PDB entry 7ZEG | X-ray diffraction, 1.56 A resolution | chain A

[Chain A]
Name: 7-methylguanosine phosphate-specific 5'-nucleotidase
Organism: Homo sapiens
Notes: EC 3.1.3.91, 3.1.3.5
UniProt: Q969T7 (5NT3B_HUMAN); numbering as in UniProt (aligned over 1-300)
Chain sequence (302 residues; each row starts with the number of its first residue; numbers below 1 keep their minus sign (Arg-1 is residue -1)):
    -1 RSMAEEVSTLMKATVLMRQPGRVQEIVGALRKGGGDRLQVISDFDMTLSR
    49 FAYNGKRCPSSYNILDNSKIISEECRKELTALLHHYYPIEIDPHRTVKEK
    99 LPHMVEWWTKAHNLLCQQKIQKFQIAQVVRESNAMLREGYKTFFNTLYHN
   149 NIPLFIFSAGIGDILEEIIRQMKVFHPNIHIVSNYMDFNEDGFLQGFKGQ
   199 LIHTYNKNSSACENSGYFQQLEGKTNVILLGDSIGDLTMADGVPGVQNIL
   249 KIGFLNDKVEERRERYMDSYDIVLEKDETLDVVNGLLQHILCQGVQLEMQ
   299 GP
Disordered / not traced: -1 to 3, 211-218, 293-300
Sequence notes: expression tag (-1 to 0)
Ion coordination: Mg2+: Asp41, Asp43, Asp230
Small-molecule neighbours: IOO (N7-(3,4-difluorobenzyl) guanosine 5'-monophosphate): Asp41, Ser58, Tyr60, Asn61, Leu63, Asp64, Leu77, Leu81, Tyr85, Glu88, Trp105, Trp106, Ala109, His110, Leu113, Ser156, Ala157, Gly158, Ile159, Thr202, Lys205
What the authors report for this chain:
  - binding site for IOO: Tyr60, Leu63, Leu77, Glu88, Trp105, Trp106, Ala109, Leu113, Ser156, Ala157, Ile159, Lys205
  - conformationally variable residues (side-chain flip): Tyr60, Glu88, Trp105
  - Mg2+ coordination: Asp41, Asp43, Asp230

[Summary]
Ligands of chain A: compound IOO. The Mg2+ site is built by Asp41, Asp43 and Asp230. From the paper: a binding
site for IOO at Tyr60, Leu63 and Leu77 among others; Mg2+ coordination by Asp41, Asp43 and Asp230.
Chain A is 7-methylguanosine phosphate-specific 5'-nucleotidase (Homo sapiens); the structure, Human cytosolic
5' nucleotidase IIIB in complex with 3,4-diF-Bn7GMP, was determined by X-ray diffraction (same publication as
7ZEH and 7ZEE).
